9E1Q - chains G and I of the 11 polymer chains in the assembly; structure by electron microscopy, 3.10 A resolution.

Chain G:
Name: Histone H2A type 1
Organism: Xenopus laevis
UniProt: P06897 (H2A1_XENLA); residues 0-129 here correspond to UniProt positions 1-130 (UniProt number = residue number + 1)
Sequence (130 residues; each row starts with the number of its first residue; numbering starts at 0):
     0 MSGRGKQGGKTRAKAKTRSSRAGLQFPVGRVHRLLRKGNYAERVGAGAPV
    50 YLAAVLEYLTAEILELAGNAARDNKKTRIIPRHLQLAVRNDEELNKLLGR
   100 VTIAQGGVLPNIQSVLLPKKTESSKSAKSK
Unresolved in the structure: 0-9, 119-129
Construct notes: conflict Arg99 (Gly100 in P06897), Ser123 (Ala124 in P06897)
Swiss-Prot annotation at these positions:
  - modified residue: Ser1 (N-acetylserine), Lys5 (N6-(2-hydroxyisobutyryl)lysine), Lys9 (N6-(2-hydroxyisobutyryl)lysine), Lys36 (N6-(2-hydroxyisobutyryl)lysine), Lys74 (N6-(2-hydroxyisobutyryl)lysine), Lys75 (N6-(2-hydroxyisobutyryl)lysine), Lys95 (N6-(2-hydroxyisobutyryl)lysine), Gln104 (N5-methylglutamine), Lys118 (N6-(2-hydroxyisobutyryl)lysine)
  - cross-link (Glycyl lysine isopeptide (Lys-Gly)): Lys13 (interchain with G-Cter in ubiquitin), Lys15 (interchain with G-Cter in ubiquitin), Lys119 (interchain with G-Cter in ubiquitin)

Chain I:
Molecule: 152-nt DNA strand
Organism: Homo sapiens
Sequence (152 nucleotides; row label = number of the first residue in the row; numbers below 1 keep their minus sign (DG-75 is residue -75)):
   -75 GCACAGGATGTATATATCTGACACGTGCCTGGAGACTAGGGAGTAATCCC
   -25 CTTGGCGGTTAAAACGCGGGGGACAGCGCGTACGTGCGTTTAAGCGGTGC
    25 TAGAGCTGTCTACGACCAATTGAGCGGCCTCGGCACCGGGATTCTCCAGG
    75 GC

How chain G and chain I interact:
Pairs across the interface - 12 pairs, chain G then chain I:
  Arg11(G) with DG-42(I), hydrogen bond to the sugar
  Ala12(G) with DA-41(I), phosphate contact
  Ala14(G) with DA-43(I), phosphate contact
  Lys15(G) with DA-43(I), phosphate contact; DG-42(I), hydrogen bond to the phosphate
  Thr16(G) with DA-43(I), sugar contact
  Arg17(G) with DA-43(I), salt bridge to the phosphate
  Arg20(G) with DG-42(I), salt bridge to the phosphate
  Gly28(G) with DA-43(I), phosphate contact
  Arg29(G) with DG-44(I), phosphate contact
  Arg32(G) with DG-44(I), salt bridge to the phosphate
  Arg77(G) with DC-54(I), sugar contact
Interface residues without a listed pair, chain G (13 interface residues in all): Lys13, Arg42
Interface residues without a listed pair, chain I (8 interface residues in all): DA-53, DG-37, DG-35

In short:
13 residues of chain G and 8 residues of chain I are in contact, with 2 hydrogen bonds and 3 salt bridges.
Among the polar pairs are Arg11(G)-DG-42(I), Lys15(G)-DG-42(I) and Arg17(G)-DA-43(I).
Here chain G is Histone H2A type 1 (Xenopus laevis) and chain I is a 152-nt DNA strand (Homo sapiens). Entry
9E1Q (Snf2h bound nucleosome complex - ClassB3) was determined by electron microscopy (same publication as
9E1L, 9E1M, 9E1N, 9E1O, 9E1P, 9E1R and 4 further entries).
